PDB entry 7CNM | X-ray diffraction, 2.44 A resolution | chains A and E of the 5 polymer chains in the assembly

Chain A:
Molecule: Tubulin alpha-1B chain
Source organism: Sus scrofa
UniProtKB: Q2XVP4 (TBA1B_PIG); numbering as in UniProt (aligned over 1-451)
Chain sequence (451 residues; each row starts with the number of its first residue):
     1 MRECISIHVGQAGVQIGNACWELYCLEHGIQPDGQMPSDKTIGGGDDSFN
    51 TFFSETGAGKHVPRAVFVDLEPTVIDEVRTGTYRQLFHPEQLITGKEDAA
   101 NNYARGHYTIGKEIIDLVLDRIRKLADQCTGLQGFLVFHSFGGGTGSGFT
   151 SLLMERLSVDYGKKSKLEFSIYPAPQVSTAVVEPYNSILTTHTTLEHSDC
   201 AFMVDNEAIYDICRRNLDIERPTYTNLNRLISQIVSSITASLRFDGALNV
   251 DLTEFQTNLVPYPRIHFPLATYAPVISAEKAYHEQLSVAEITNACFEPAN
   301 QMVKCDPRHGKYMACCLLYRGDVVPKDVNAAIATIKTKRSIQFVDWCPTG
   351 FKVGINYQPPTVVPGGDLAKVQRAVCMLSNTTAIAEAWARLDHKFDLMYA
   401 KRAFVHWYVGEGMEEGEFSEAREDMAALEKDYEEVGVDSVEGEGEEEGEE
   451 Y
Unresolved in the structure: 438-451
Bound ions: Ca2+: Asp39, Thr41, Gly44, Glu55
Residues lining bound ligands: GTP (guanosine-5'-triphosphate): Gly10, Gln11, Ala12, Gln15, Ile16, Asp69, Asp98, Ala99, Ala100, Asn101, Ser140, Gly142, Gly143, Gly144, Thr145, Gly146, Ile171, Pro173, Val177, Ser178, Thr179, Glu183, Asn206, Tyr224, Leu227, Asn228, Ile231
Swiss-Prot annotation at these positions:
  - motif: Met1 to Cys4 (MREC motif)
  - active site: Glu254
  - binding site (GTP): Gly10, Gln11, Ala12, Gln15, Glu71, Ala99, Ser140, Gly143, Gly144, Thr145, Gly146, Thr179, Glu183, Asn206, Tyr224, Asn228, Leu252
  - binding site (Mg(2+)): Glu71
  - site: Tyr451 (Involved in polymerization)
  - modified residue: Lys40 (N6,N6,N6-trimethyllysine), Ser48 (Phosphoserine), Ser232 (Phosphoserine), Tyr282 (3'-nitrotyrosine), Arg339 (Omega-N-methylarginine), Ser439 (Phosphoserine), Glu443 (5-glutamyl polyglutamate), Glu445 (5-glutamyl polyglutamate), Tyr451 (3'-nitrotyrosine)
  - cross-link (Glycyl lysine isopeptide (Lys-Gly)): Lys326 (interchain with G-Cter in ubiquitin), Lys370 (interchain with G-Cter in ubiquitin)

Chain E:
Molecule: Stathmin-4
Source organism: Mus musculus
UniProtKB: P63042 (STMN4_MOUSE); residues 5-145 here correspond to UniProt positions 49-189 (UniProt number = residue number + 44)
Chain sequence (143 residues; row label = number of the first residue in the row):
     3 MADMEVIELNKCTSGQSFEVILKPPSFDGVPEFNASLPRRRDPSLEEIQK
    53 KLEAAEERRKYQEAELLKHLAEKREHEREVIQKAIEENNNFIKMAKEKLA
   103 QKMESNKENREAHLAAMLERLQEKDKHAEEVRKNKELKEEASR
Unresolved in the structure: 3-5, 29-43, 142-145
Construct notes: initiating methionine (3); expression tag (4)

How chain A and chain E interact:
Pairs across the interface - 54 pairs, chain A then chain E:
  His107(A) with Lys53(E), hydrogen bond
  Tyr108(A) with Lys53(E); Leu54(E), hydrophobic; Ala57(E), hydrophobic
  Thr109(A) with Arg61(E), hydrogen bond
  Lys112(A) with Glu58(E), salt bridge
  Leu152(A) with Ile50(E), hydrophobic
  Glu155(A) with Ile50(E); Lys53(E), salt bridge
  Arg156(A) with Leu47(E)
  Ser158(A) with Asp44(E), hydrogen bond
  Val159(A) with Pro45(E); Leu47(E)
  Asp245(A) with Cys14(E); Ser16(E)
  Ala247(A) with Asn12(E); Ser19(E)
  Leu248(A) with Ser19(E)
  Pro325(A) with Gln18(E); Phe20(E), hydrophobic
  Asn329(A) with Val8(E); Phe20(E); Val22(E)
  Ile332(A) with Val22(E), hydrophobic
  Lys336(A) with Leu24(E)
  Asp345(A) with Pro27(E); Ser28(E), hydrogen bond (backbone-backbone)
  Cys347(A) with Pro27(E)
  Pro348(A) with Lys25(E); Pro27(E)
  Thr349(A) with Ile23(E); Leu24(E), hydrogen bond (backbone-backbone); Lys25(E), hydrogen bond (backbone-backbone)
  Gly350(A) with Val22(E)
  Phe351(A) with Glu21(E); Val22(E), hydrogen bond (backbone-backbone)
  Lys352(A) with Phe20(E); Glu21(E), salt bridge
  Val353(A) with Ser19(E); Phe20(E), hydrogen bond (backbone-backbone)
  Gly354(A) with Gln18(E)
  Ile355(A) with Gly17(E); Gln18(E), hydrogen bond (backbone-backbone)
  Asn356(A) with Ser16(E)
  Tyr357(A) with Thr15(E); Ser16(E), hydrogen bond (backbone-backbone); Gly17(E); Gln18(E), hydrogen bond
  Val409(A) with Gln64(E), hydrogen bond (backbone-side chain)
  Gly410(A) with Gln64(E)
  Glu411(A) with Arg61(E), hydrogen bond (backbone-side chain)
  Gly412(A) with Ala57(E); Arg60(E), hydrogen bond (backbone-side chain)
  Glu414(A) with Arg60(E), salt bridge
Other interface residues (no listed pair), chain A (39 interface residues in all): Glu113, Glu196, His197, Gly246, Val328, Trp346
Other interface residues (no listed pair), chain E (30 interface residues in all): Pro26, Ser46, Glu55

Summary:
39 residues of chain A face 30 of chain E across their interface, with 14 hydrogen bonds and 4 salt bridges.
Polar contacts include Lys112(A)-Glu58(E), Glu155(A)-Lys53(E) and Lys352(A)-Glu21(E). Ligands of chain A: GTP.
Chain A is Tubulin alpha-1B chain (Sus scrofa) and chain E is Stathmin-4 (Mus musculus); the structure, YDX in
complex with tubulin, was determined by X-ray diffraction together with 7CNN and 7CNO from the same study.
